PDB entry 5THG | X-ray diffraction, 3.11 A resolution | chains A and C of the 3 polymer chains in the assembly

[Chain A]
Name: I-OnuI_e-hCCR5
From: synthetic construct
Amino-acid sequence (304 residues; each row starts with the number of its first residue; numbering starts at 0):
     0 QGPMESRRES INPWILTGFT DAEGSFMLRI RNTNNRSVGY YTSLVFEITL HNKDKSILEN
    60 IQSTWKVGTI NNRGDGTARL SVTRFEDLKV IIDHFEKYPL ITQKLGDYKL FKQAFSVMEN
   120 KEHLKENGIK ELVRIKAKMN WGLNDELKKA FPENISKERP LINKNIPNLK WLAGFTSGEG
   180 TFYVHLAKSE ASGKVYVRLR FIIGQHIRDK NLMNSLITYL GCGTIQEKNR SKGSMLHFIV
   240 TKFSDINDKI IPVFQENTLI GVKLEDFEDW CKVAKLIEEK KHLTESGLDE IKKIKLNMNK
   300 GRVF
Not modelled in the structure: 0-6, 155-156, 188
Metal / ion sites: Ca2+ site 1: Ala21, Glu22, Glu178 (shared with 1 residue of chain B; DT17(C), DT18(C) of chain C); Ca2+ site 2: Glu22, Gly177 (shared with 1 residue of chain B; DT17(C) of chain C)

[Chain C]
Molecule: 29-nt DNA strand
Sequence (29 nucleotides; numbered 1 to 29; the number before each row is that of its first residue):
     1 GGTGCAGGCC AAAGAATTCC TGGAAGGTG
Not modelled in the structure: 29
Metal / ion sites: Ca2+ site 1: DT17, DT18 (shared with Ala21(A), Glu22(A), Glu178(A) of chain A; 1 residue of chain B); Ca2+ site 2: DT17 (shared with Glu22(A), Gly177(A) of chain A; 1 residue of chain B)

[How chain A and chain C interact]
Contacting residue pairs - 47 pairs, chain A then chain C:
  Ala21(A) with DT18(C), phosphate contact
  Glu22(A) with DT17(C), phosphate contact; DT18(C), phosphate contact
  Gly23(A) with DT18(C), hydrogen bond to the phosphate
  Ser24(A) with DT18(C), sugar contact; DC19(C), hydrogen bond to the phosphate
  Met26(A) with DC20(C), base contact
  Arg28(A) with DT21(C), base contact; DG22(C), hydrogen bond to the base
  Arg30(A) with DG22(C), base contact; DG23(C), hydrogen bond to the base
  Glu46(A) with DC19(C), hydrogen bond to the base; DC20(C), hydrogen bond to the base
  Thr48(A) with DT17(C), phosphate contact; DT18(C), base contact
  Leu49(A) with DT17(C), phosphate contact
  His50(A) with DA16(C), salt bridge to the phosphate; DT17(C), hydrogen bond to the phosphate
  Arg78(A) with DC19(C), base contact; DC20(C), base contact
  Asn139(A) with DC19(C), phosphate contact; DC20(C), hydrogen bond to the phosphate
  Trp140(A) with DC19(C), phosphate contact; DC20(C), hydrogen bond to the phosphate
  Gly141(A) with DC20(C), phosphate contact
  Asn143(A) with DT21(C), hydrogen bond to the phosphate
  Lys193(A) with DC5(C), salt bridge to the phosphate
  Tyr195(A) with DC5(C), hydrogen bond to the phosphate; DA6(C), phosphate contact
  Arg197(A) with DA6(C), base contact; DG7(C), hydrogen bond to the base
  Arg199(A) with DG8(C), base contact; DC9(C), base contact
  Thr223(A) with DC9(C), hydrogen bond to the phosphate
  Gln225(A) with DC9(C), hydrogen bond to the phosphate; DC10(C), hydrogen bond to the base
  Lys227(A) with DA11(C), hydrogen bond to the base; DA12(C), hydrogen bond to the base
  Arg229(A) with DA11(C), phosphate contact; DA12(C), phosphate contact
  Ser230(A) with DA12(C), phosphate contact
  Thr240(A) with DG7(C), sugar contact; DG8(C), phosphate contact
  Lys241(A) with DG7(C), salt bridge to the phosphate; DG8(C), phosphate contact
  Phe242(A) with DG7(C), hydrogen bond to the phosphate
  His281(A) with DA6(C), salt bridge to the phosphate
Interface residues without a listed pair, chain A (39 interface residues in all): Thr76, Lys103, Met138, Glu178, Glu189, Arg207, Ile224, Glu226, His236, Ser243
Interface residues without a listed pair, chain C (18 interface residues in all): DT3, DG4

[Overview]
39 residues of chain A and 18 residues of chain C are in contact; the contacts include 18 hydrogen bonds and 4
salt bridges. Polar pairs include Arg28(A)-DG22(C), Arg30(A)-DG23(C) and Glu46(A)-DC19(C). The Ca2+ site 1 is
built by Ala21(A), Glu22(A), Glu178(A), DT17(C) and DT18(C).
Chain A is I-OnuI_e-hCCR5 (synthetic construct) and chain C is a 29-nt DNA strand; the structure, Engineered
variant of I-OnuI meganuclease targeting the HIV CCR5 gene; harbors 43 point mutations relative to ..., was
determined by X-ray diffraction.
